PDB entry 2QW0 | X-ray diffraction, 2.56 A resolution | chain X

Chain X:
Protein: 4-Chlorobenzoate CoA Ligase
Source organism: Alcaligenes sp
Notes: EC 6.2.1.33
Amino-acid sequence (504 residues; numbered 1 to 504; the number before each row is that of its first residue):
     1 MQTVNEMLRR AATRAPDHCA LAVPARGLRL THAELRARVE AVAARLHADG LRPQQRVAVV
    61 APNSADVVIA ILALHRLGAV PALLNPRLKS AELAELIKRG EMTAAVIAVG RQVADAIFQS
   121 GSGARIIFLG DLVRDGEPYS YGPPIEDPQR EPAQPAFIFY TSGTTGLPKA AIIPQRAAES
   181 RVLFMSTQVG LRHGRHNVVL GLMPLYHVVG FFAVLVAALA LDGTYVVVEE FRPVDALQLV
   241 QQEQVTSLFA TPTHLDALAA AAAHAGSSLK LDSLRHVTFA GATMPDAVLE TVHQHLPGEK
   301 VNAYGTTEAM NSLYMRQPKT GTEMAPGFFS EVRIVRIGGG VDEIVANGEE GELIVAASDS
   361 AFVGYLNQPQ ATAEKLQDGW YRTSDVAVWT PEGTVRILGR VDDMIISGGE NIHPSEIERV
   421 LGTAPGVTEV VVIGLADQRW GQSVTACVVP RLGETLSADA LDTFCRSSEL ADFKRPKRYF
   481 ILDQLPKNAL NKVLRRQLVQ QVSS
Disordered / not traced: 110-111, 163-165, 504
Ligand contacts: 3,4-dichlorobenzoate (34Z): F184, H207, V208, V209, F249, A280, A303, Y304, G305, T306, T307, M310, N311

Summary:
Ligands of chain X: 3,4-dichlorobenzoate.
Chain X is 4-Chlorobenzoate CoA Ligase (Alcaligenes sp); the structure, 4-Chlorobenzoyl-CoA Ligase/Synthetase,
I303A mutation, bound to 3,4 Dichlorobenzoate, was determined by X-ray diffraction together with 2QVX and 2QVZ
from the same study.
